PDB entry 6Z5S | electron microscopy, 2.65 A resolution | chains D and E of the 32 polymer chains in the assembly

# Chain D
Molecule: Light-harvesting complex 1 beta chain
From: Rhodopseudomonas palustris (strain ATCC BAA-98 / CGA009)
UniProt: Q6N9L5 (Q6N9L5_RHOPA); numbering as in UniProt (aligned over 1-65)
Chain sequence (65 residues; row label = number of the first residue in the row):
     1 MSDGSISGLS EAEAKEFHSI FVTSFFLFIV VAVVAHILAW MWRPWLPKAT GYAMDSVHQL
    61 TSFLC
Disordered / not traced: 1-4, 53-65
Small-molecule neighbours:
  - bacteriochlorophyll a (BCL), molecule 1: Phe-25, Phe-28, Ile-29, Ala-32, His-36, Ala-39, Trp-45, Leu-46
  - bacteriochlorophyll a (BCL), molecule 2: Phe-28, Val-31, Ala-32, Ala-35, His-36, Ala-39, Trp-42
  - bacteriochlorophyll a (BCL), molecule 3: Val-31, Ala-35, Leu-38, Ala-39, Trp-42
  - spirilloxanthin (CRT): Glu-16, Phe-17, Ile-20, Phe-21, Ser-24, Phe-25, Phe-28
From the paper describing this entry:
  - binding site for bacteriochlorophyll a: His-36

# Chain E
Molecule: Light-harvesting complex 1 alpha chain
From: Rhodopseudomonas palustris (strain ATCC BAA-98 / CGA009)
UniProt: Q6N9L4 (Q6N9L4_RHOPA); residue numbers follow UniProt; this construct covers 1-63
Chain sequence (63 residues; row label = number of the first residue in the row):
     1 MWRIWLLFDP RRALVLLFVF LFGLAIIIHF ILLSTSRFNW LDGPRAAKAA SISLPFTPPS
    61 MPV
Disordered / not traced: 47-63
Modified / non-standard residues: Met-1 (N-formylmethionine; FME)
Small-molecule neighbours:
  - 6PL ((4S,7R)-4-hydroxy-N,N,N-trimethyl-9-oxo-7-[(palmitoyloxy)methyl]-3,5,8-trioxa-4-phosphahexacosan-1-aminium 4-oxide): Arg-11, Arg-12, Val-15, Val-19
  - bacteriochlorophyll a (BCL), molecule 1: Leu-16, Val-19, Phe-20, Gly-23, Leu-24, Ile-27, Ile-28
  - bacteriochlorophyll a (BCL), molecule 2: Phe-18, Val-19, Leu-21, Phe-22, Gly-23, Ala-25, His-29, Leu-32, Phe-38, Trp-40
  - bacteriochlorophyll a (BCL), molecule 3: Leu-21, Leu-24, Ala-25, Ile-28, His-29, Leu-32, Phe-38
  - spirilloxanthin (CRT), molecule 1: Met-1, Arg-3, Ile-4, Leu-6, Leu-7
  - spirilloxanthin (CRT), molecule 2: Leu-14, Leu-17, Phe-18, Phe-20, Leu-21, Leu-24, Ile-28, Ile-31
  - spirilloxanthin (CRT), molecule 3: Phe-22, Ala-25, Ile-26, His-29, Phe-30, Leu-33, Trp-40
From the paper describing this entry:
  - binding site for bacteriochlorophyll a: His-29

# How chain D and chain E interact
Pairs across the interface (12):
  Ile-6(D) with Arg-11(E)
  Trp-45(D) with Trp-40(E)
  Leu-46(D) with Trp-40(E), hydrogen bond (backbone-backbone)
  Pro-47(D) with Trp-40(E)
  Lys-48(D) with Pro-44(E)
  Ala-49(D) with Pro-44(E)
  Thr-50(D) with Pro-44(E); Arg-45(E), hydrogen bond (backbone-side chain)
  Gly-51(D) with Pro-44(E)
  Tyr-52(D) with Trp-40(E), hydrogen bond (side chain-backbone); Leu-41(E), hydrogen bond (side chain-backbone); Asp-42(E)
Also at the interface, not in a pair above, chain E (9 interface residues in all): Arg-37, Asn-39, Gly-43

# Summary
Chain D and chain E each contribute 9 residues to their interface; the contacts include 4 hydrogen bonds.
Polar pairs include Thr-50(D)/Arg-45(E), Tyr-52(D)/Trp-40(E) and Tyr-52(D)/Leu-41(E). One spirilloxanthin
molecule is bound between chain D and chain E. From the paper: a binding site for bacteriochlorophyll a at
His-36(D) and His-29(E).
Here chain D is Light-harvesting complex 1 beta chain and chain E is Light-harvesting complex 1 alpha chain,
both from Rhodopseudomonas palustris (strain ATCC BAA-98 / CGA009). Entry 6Z5S (RC-LH1(14)-W complex from
Rhodopseudomonas palustris) was determined by electron microscopy, deposited together with 6Z5R.
